6OGY - chains A and D of the 13 polymer chains in the assembly; structure by electron microscopy, 3.40 A resolution.

Chain A:
Name: RNA-dependent RNA polymerase of rotavirus A
Source organism: Rotavirus A
Notes: EC 2.7.7.48
UniProt: G0YZJ9 (G0YZJ9_9REOV); residue numbers follow UniProt; this construct covers 1-1088
Sequence (1088 residues; each row starts with the number of its first residue):
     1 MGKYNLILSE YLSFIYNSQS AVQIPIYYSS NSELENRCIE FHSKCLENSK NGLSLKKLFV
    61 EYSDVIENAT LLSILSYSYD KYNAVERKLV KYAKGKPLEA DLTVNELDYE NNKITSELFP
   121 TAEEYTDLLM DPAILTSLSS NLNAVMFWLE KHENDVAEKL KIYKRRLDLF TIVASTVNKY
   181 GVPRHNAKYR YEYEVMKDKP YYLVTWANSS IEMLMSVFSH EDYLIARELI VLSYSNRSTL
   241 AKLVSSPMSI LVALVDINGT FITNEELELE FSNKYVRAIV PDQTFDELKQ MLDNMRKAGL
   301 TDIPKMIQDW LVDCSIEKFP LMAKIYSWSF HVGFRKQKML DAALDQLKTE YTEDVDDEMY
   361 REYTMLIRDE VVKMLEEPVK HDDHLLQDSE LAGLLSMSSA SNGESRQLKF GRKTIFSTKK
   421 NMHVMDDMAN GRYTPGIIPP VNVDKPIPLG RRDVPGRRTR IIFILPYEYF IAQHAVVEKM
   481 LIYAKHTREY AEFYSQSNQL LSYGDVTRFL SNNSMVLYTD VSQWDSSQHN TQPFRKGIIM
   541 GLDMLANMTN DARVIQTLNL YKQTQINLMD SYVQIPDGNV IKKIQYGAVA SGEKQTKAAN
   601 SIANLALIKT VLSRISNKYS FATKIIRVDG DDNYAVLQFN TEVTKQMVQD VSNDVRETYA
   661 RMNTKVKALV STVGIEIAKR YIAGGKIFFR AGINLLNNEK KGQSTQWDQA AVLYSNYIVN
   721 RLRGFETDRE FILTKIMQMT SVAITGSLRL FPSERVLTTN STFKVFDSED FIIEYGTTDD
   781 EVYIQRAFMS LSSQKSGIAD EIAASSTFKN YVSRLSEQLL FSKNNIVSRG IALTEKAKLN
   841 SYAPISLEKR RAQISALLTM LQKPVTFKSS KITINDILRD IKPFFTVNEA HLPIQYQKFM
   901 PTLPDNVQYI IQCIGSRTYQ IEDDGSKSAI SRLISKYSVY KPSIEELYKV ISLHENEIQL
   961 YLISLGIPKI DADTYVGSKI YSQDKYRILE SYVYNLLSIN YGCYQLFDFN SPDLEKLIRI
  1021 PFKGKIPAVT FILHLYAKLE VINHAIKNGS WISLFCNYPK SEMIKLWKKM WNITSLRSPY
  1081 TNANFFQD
Unresolved in the structure: 1, 34-67
From the paper describing this entry:
  - conformationally variable residues (loop rearrangement, order/disorder transition): Gln19 to Ala21, Gln346 to Glu358, Thr487 to Leu510, Asn1072 to Asp1088

Chain D:
Name: Inner capsid protein VP2
Source organism: Rotavirus A
UniProt: G0YZK0 (G0YZK0_9REOV); residue numbers follow UniProt; this construct covers 1-887
Sequence (887 residues; numbered 1 to 887; the number before each row is that of its first residue):
     1 MAYRKRGARR ETNLKQDDRM QEKEENKNVN TNSENKNATK PQLSEKVLSQ KEEVITDNQE
    61 EIKIADEVKK SNKEESKQLL EVLKTKEEHQ KEVQYEILQK TIPTFEPKES ILKKLEDIKP
   121 EQVKKQTKLF RIFEPRQLPV YRANGEKELR NRWYWKLKRD TLPDGDYDVR EYFLNLYDQV
   181 LTEMPDYLLL KDMAVENKNS RDAGKVVDSE TAAICDAIFQ DEETEGVVRR FIAEMRQRVQ
   241 ADRNVVNYPS ILHPIDHAFN EYFLQHQLVE PLNNDIIFNY IPERIRNDVN YILNMDRNLP
   301 STARYIRPNL LQDRLNLHDN FESLWDTITT SNYILARSVV PDLKELVSTE AQIQKMSQDL
   361 QLEALTIQSE TQFLTGINSQ AANDCFKTLI AAMLSQRTMS LDFVTTNYMS LISGMWLLTV
   421 VPNDMFIRES LVACQLAIIN TIIYPAFGMQ RMHYRNGDPQ TPFQIAEQQI QNFQVANWLH
   481 FVNNNQFRQV VIDGVLNQVL NDNIRNGHVV NQLMEALMQL SRQQFPTMPV DYKRSIQRGI
   541 LLLSNRLGQL VDLTRLLAYN YETLMACITM NMQHVQTLTT EKLQLTSVTS LCMLIGNATV
   601 IPSPQTLFHY YNVNVNFHSN YNERINDAVA IITAANRLNL YQKKMKSIVE DFLKRLQIFD
   661 ISRVPDDQMY RLRDRLRLLP VEIRRLDIFN LILMNMEQIE RASDKIAQGV IIAYRDMQLE
   721 RDEMYGYVNI ARNLDGFQQI NLEELMRTGD YAQITNMLLN NQPVALVGAL PFITDSSVIS
   781 LVAKLDATVF AQIVKLRKVD TLKPILYKIN SDSNDFYLVA NYDWVPTSTT KVYKQIPQQF
   841 DFRASMHMLT SNLTFTVYSD LLAFVSADTV EPINAVAFDN MRIMNEL
Unresolved in the structure: 1-72
From the paper describing this entry:
  - conformationally variable residues (loop rearrangement): Lys73 to Val93

Interface between chain A and chain D:
Contacting residue pairs - 55 pairs, chain A then chain D:
  Glu265(A) - Gln368(D)
  Arg277(A) - Glu88(D)
  Arg277(A) - Lys91(D)
  Ala278(A) - His89(D)  hydrogen bond (backbone-side chain)
  Ile279(A) - Lys91(D)
  Val280(A) - His89(D)
  Asp282(A) - Lys84(D)
  Phe285(A) - Leu80(D)
  Phe285(A) - Leu83(D)  hydrophobic
  Phe285(A) - Lys84(D)
  Lys289(A) - Leu80(D)
  Gln308(A) - Leu79(D)
  Leu311(A) - Leu83(D)
  Leu311(A) - Lys86(D)
  Val312(A) - Lys86(D)  hydrogen bond (backbone-side chain)
  Asp313(A) - Glu88(D)
  Cys314(A) - Lys86(D)
  Glu358(A) - Thr349(D)  hydrogen bond
  Glu358(A) - Ser379(D)
  Arg361(A) - Glu350(D)
  Glu362(A) - Thr349(D)
  Glu362(A) - Ile353(D)
  Met365(A) - Glu350(D)
  Met365(A) - Ile353(D)  hydrophobic
  Met365(A) - Gln354(D)
  Arg368(A) - Gln354(D)  hydrogen bond
  Asp369(A) - Gln354(D)
  Arg488(A) - Ser369(D)
  Arg488(A) - Thr371(D)
  Glu489(A) - Thr371(D)
  Phe509(A) - Ser369(D)
  Lys609(A) - Phe373(D)
  Ser613(A) - Gly376(D)  hydrogen bond (side chain-backbone)
  Ser613(A) - Asn378(D)  hydrogen bond (backbone-side chain)
  Arg614(A) - Asn378(D)
  Asn617(A) - Asn378(D)  hydrogen bond
  Asn617(A) - Ala381(D)
  Asn617(A) - Gln584(D)
  Lys618(A) - Gln584(D)  hydrogen bond (backbone-side chain)
  Ser620(A) - Asp402(D)  hydrogen bond
  Phe621(A) - Val404(D)
  Thr623(A) - Glu370(D)
  Thr623(A) - Thr371(D)
  Thr623(A) - Phe373(D)
  Lys624(A) - Glu370(D)  salt bridge
  Lys624(A) - Thr371(D)  hydrogen bond (backbone-backbone)
  Ile625(A) - Thr371(D)
  Ile626(A) - Thr371(D)
  Asn640(A) - Phe403(D)  hydrogen bond (side chain-backbone)
  Val643(A) - Lys91(D)
  Thr644(A) - Lys91(D)
  Thr644(A) - Glu92(D)
  Lys645(A) - His89(D)
  Lys645(A) - Gln90(D)
  Arg661(A) - Gln380(D)  hydrogen bond
Other interface residues (no listed pair), chain A (47 interface residues in all): Leu254, Asp286, Arg296, Lys305, Lys373, Leu612, Ser616, Tyr619, Glu642
Other interface residues (no listed pair), chain D (35 interface residues in all): Glu75, Ser76, Glu363, Thr375, Ile377, Asp384, Thr586

Summary:
The interface between chain A and chain D involves 47 residues on one side and 35 on the other; the contacts
include 12 hydrogen bonds and 1 salt bridge. Among the polar pairs are Lys624(A)-Glu370(D), Ala278(A)-His89(D)
and Val312(A)-Lys86(D). From the paper: conformational variability at Gln19(A), Gln346(A) and Lys73(D) among
others.
Chain A is RNA-dependent RNA polymerase of rotavirus A and chain D is Inner capsid protein VP2, both from
Rotavirus A; the structure, In situ structure of Rotavirus RNA-dependent RNA polymerase at duplex-open state,
was determined by electron microscopy together with 6OGZ from the same study.
